1OE6 - chains A and F of the 4 polymer chains in the assembly; structure by X-ray diffraction, 2.65 A resolution.

== Chain A ==
Protein: Single-strand selective monofunctional uracil DNA glycosylase
Organism: Xenopus laevis
Notes: EC 3.2.2.-
Reference sequence: Q9YGN6 (Q9YGN6); residues 35-281 here correspond to UniProt positions 1-247 (UniProt number = residue number - 34)
Chain sequence (247 residues; each row starts with the number of its first residue):
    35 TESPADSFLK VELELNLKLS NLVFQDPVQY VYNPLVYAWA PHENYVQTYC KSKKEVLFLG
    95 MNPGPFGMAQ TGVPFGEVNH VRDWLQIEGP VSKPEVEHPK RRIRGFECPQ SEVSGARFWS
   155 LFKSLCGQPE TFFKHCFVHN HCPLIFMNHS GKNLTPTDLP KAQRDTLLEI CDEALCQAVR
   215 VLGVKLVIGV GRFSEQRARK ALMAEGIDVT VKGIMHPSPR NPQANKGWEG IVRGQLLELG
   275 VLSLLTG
Unresolved in the structure: 35-36, 281
Small-molecule neighbours:
  - 5-hydroxymethyl uracil (HMU), molecule 1: Gly94, Met95, Asn96, Pro97, Gly98, Gly101, Met102, Ala103, Pro108, Phe109, Gly110, Glu146, Ser148, Asn174, His250
  - 5-hydroxymethyl uracil (HMU), molecule 2: Pro99, Phe100, Ser145, Glu146, Val147

== Chain F ==
Molecule: 12-nt DNA strand
Sequence (12 nucleotides; each row starts with the number of its first residue):
   293 CGGACTXACG GG
Modified / non-standard residues: 3DR (1',2'-dideoxyribofuranose-5'-phosphate) at position 299

== Chain A / chain F interface ==
Contacting residue pairs (5; chain A residue first):
  Lys195(A) with 3DR_299(F), salt bridge to the phosphate; DA300(F), phosphate contact
  Arg198(A) with 3DR_299(F), salt bridge to the phosphate; DA300(F), salt bridge to the phosphate
  Pro256(A) with DG304(F), base contact
Interface residues without a listed pair, chain A (4 interface residues in all): Arg254
Interface residues without a listed pair, chain F (4 interface residues in all): DT298

== Summary ==
The chain A/chain F interface involves 4 residues from each chain; the contacts include 3 salt bridges. Polar
pairs include Lys195(A)-3DR_299(F), Arg198(A)-3DR_299(F) and Arg198(A)-DA300(F). Ligands of chain A:
5-hydroxymethyl uracil.
Chain A is Single-strand selective monofunctional uracil DNA glycosylase (Xenopus laevis) and chain F is a
12-nt DNA strand; the structure, Xenopus SMUG1, an anti-mutator uracil-DNA Glycosylase, was determined by
X-ray diffraction, deposited together with 1OE4 and 1OE5.
